3RPI - chains L and H; structure by X-ray diffraction, 2.65 A resolution.

== Chain L ==
Molecule: Light chain from highly potent anti-HIV neutralizing antibody
Source organism: Homo sapiens
Notes: antibody fragment or engineered binder
Chain sequence (206 residues; numbered 1 to 203 plus 7 insertion-coded residues; 4 numbers in that range are skipped by the numbering (no residue carries them; nothing is unmodelled there); the number before each row is that of its first residue; a row labelled like 90A-90E holds insertion residues (90A, then the next letters in order)):
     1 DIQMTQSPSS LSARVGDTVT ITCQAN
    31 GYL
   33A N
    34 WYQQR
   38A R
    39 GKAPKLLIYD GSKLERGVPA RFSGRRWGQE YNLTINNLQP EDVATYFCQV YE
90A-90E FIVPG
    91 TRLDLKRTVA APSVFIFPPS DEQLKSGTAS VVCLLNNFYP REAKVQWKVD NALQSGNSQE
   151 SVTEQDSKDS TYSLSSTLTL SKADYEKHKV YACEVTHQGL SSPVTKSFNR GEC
Disordered / not traced: 1-2, 203
Disulfides: Cys23-Cys86, Cys123-Cys183
Covalent attachments: N-acetylglucosamine (NAG) linked to Asn70

== Chain H ==
Molecule: Heavy chain from highly potent anti-HIV neutralizing antibody
Source organism: Homo sapiens
Notes: fragment: Fab; antibody fragment or engineered binder
Chain sequence (229 residues; row label = number of the first residue in the row; a row labelled like 74A-74C holds insertion residues (74A, then the next letters in order)):
     1 QVHLSQSGAA VTKPGASVRV SCEASGYKIS DHFIHWWRQA PGQGLQWVGW INPKTGQPNN
    61 PRQFQGRVSL TRQA
74A-74C SWD
    75 FDTY
   78A S
    79 FYMDLKAVRS DDTAIYFCAR QRSDFWDFDV WGSGTQVTVS SASTKGPSVF PLAPSSKSTS
   139 GGTAALGCLV KDYFPEPVTV SWNSGALTSG VHTFPAVLQS SGLYSLSSVV TVPSSSLGTQ
   199 TYICNVNHKP SNTKVDKRVE PKSCDKT
Disordered / not traced: 1, 133-140, 218-225
Disulfides: Cys22-Cys96, Cys146-Cys202
Reported in the primary citation:
  - conformationally variable residues (loop rearrangement): Pro58 to Gln65

== How chain L and chain H interact ==
Contacting residue pairs (61; chain L residue first):
  Tyr32(L) - Ser101(H)
  Tyr32(L) - Phe103(H)
  Asn33A(L) - Trp104(H)  hydrogen bond (side chain-backbone)
  Asn33A(L) - Asp105(H)
  Tyr35(L) - Trp104(H)
  Tyr35(L) - Phe106(H)  hydrogen bond (side chain-backbone)
  Tyr35(L) - Trp109(H)  hydrophobic
  Gln37(L) - Gln39(H)  hydrogen bond
  Lys40(L) - Phe95(H)
  Ala41(L) - Phe95(H)  hydrophobic
  Ala41(L) - Trp109(H)  hydrophobic
  Ala41(L) - Gly110(H)
  Pro42(L) - Trp109(H)
  Leu44(L) - Arg100(H)
  Leu44(L) - Asp107(H)
  Tyr47(L) - Arg100(H)
  Glu53(L) - Arg100(H)  salt bridge
  Glu53(L) - Asp107(H)
  Phe85(L) - Leu45(H)  hydrophobic
  Gln87(L) - Trp104(H)  hydrogen bond (side chain-backbone)
  Gln87(L) - Phe106(H)
  Tyr89(L) - Trp37(H)
  Tyr89(L) - Phe103(H)
  Tyr89(L) - Trp104(H)  hydrophobic
  Glu90(L) - Trp37(H)
  Glu90(L) - Trp47(H)
  Glu90(L) - Trp104(H)
  Ile90B(L) - Trp37(H)  hydrophobic
  Ile90B(L) - Leu45(H)  hydrophobic
  Phe105(L) - Ala143(H)  hydrophobic
  Phe107(L) - Leu130(H)
  Phe107(L) - Ala131(H)
  Phe107(L) - Ala143(H)
  Phe107(L) - Leu144(H)  hydrophobic
  Ser110(L) - Phe128(H)
  Ser110(L) - Pro129(H)
  Glu112(L) - Val127(H)
  Glu112(L) - Lys215(H)  salt bridge
  Gln113(L) - Phe128(H)
  Gln113(L) - Lys149(H)
  Ser120(L) - Leu147(H)
  Ser120(L) - Lys149(H)
  Leu124(L) - Phe172(H)  hydrophobic
  Leu124(L) - Val187(H)  hydrophobic
  Asn126(L) - His170(H)
  Asn126(L) - Thr189(H)
  Asn127(L) - His170(H)  hydrogen bond
  Gln149(L) - Val175(H)
  Gln149(L) - Leu176(H)  hydrogen bond (side chain-backbone)
  Gln149(L) - Gln177(H)
  Glu150(L) - Val175(H)
  Ser151(L) - Phe172(H)
  Ser151(L) - Pro173(H)  hydrogen bond (side chain-backbone)
  Ser151(L) - Val175(H)
  Val152(L) - Pro173(H)
  Asp156(L) - His170(H)
  Ser163(L) - His170(H)
  Ser163(L) - Phe172(H)
  Leu164(L) - Phe172(H)
  Ser165(L) - Phe172(H)
  Ser165(L) - Ser185(H)  hydrogen bond
Interface residues without a listed pair, chain L (37 interface residues in all): Pro90D, Thr118, Val122, Thr153, Thr169
Interface residues without a listed pair, chain H (39 interface residues in all): Gly44, Asp102, Ser111, Pro132, Gly145, Ala174

== Summary ==
The interface between chain L and chain H involves 37 residues on one side and 39 on the other; the contacts
include 8 hydrogen bonds and 2 salt bridges. Polar pairs include Glu53(L)-Arg100(H), Glu112(L)-Lys215(H) and
Asn33A(L)-Trp104(H). N-acetylglucosamine is covalently linked to Asn70(L). The paper reports conformational
variability at Pro58(H).
Chain L is Light chain from highly potent anti-HIV neutralizing antibody and chain H is Heavy chain from
highly potent anti-HIV neutralizing antibody, both from Homo sapiens; the structure, Crystal Structure of Fab
from 3BNC60, Highly Potent anti-HIV Antibody, was determined by X-ray diffraction.
